5OKZ - chains e and f of the 10 polymer chains in the assembly; structure by X-ray diffraction, 3.20 A resolution.

Chain e:
Protein: Exosome complex component RRP45
From: Saccharomyces cerevisiae (strain ATCC 204508 / S288c)
Reference sequence: Q05636 (RRP45_YEAST); residues 1-305 here = UniProt positions 1-305
Sequence (305 residues; each row starts with the number of its first residue):
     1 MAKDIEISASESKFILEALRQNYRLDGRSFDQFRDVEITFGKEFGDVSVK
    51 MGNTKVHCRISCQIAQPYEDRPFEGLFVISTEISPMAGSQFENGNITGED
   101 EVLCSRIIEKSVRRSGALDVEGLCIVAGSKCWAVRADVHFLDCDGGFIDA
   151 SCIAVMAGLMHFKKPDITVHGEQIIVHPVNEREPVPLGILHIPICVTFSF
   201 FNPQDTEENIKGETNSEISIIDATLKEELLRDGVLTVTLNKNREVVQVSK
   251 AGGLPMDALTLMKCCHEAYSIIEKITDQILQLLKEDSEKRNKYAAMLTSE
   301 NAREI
Disordered / not traced: 1-2, 298-305

Chain f:
Protein: Exosome complex component SKI6
From: Saccharomyces cerevisiae (strain ATCC 204508 / S288c)
Reference sequence: P46948 (RRP41_YEAST); residue numbers follow UniProt; this construct covers 1-246
Sequence (249 residues; each row starts with the number of its first residue; numbers below 1 keep their minus sign (Gly-2 is residue -2)):
    -2 GPHMSRLEIYSPEGLRLDGRRWNELRRFESSINTHPHAADGSSYMEQGNN
    48 KIITLVKGPKEPRLKSQMDTSKALLNVSVNITKFSKFERSKSSHKNERRV
    98 LEIQTSLVRMFEKNVMLNIYPRTVIDIEIHVLEQDGGIMGSLINGITLAL
   148 IDAGISMFDYISGISVGLYDTTPLLDTNSLEENAMSTVTLGVVGKSEKLS
   198 LLLVEDKIPLDRLENVLAIGIAGAHRVRDLMDEELRKHAQKRVSNASAR
Disordered / not traced: -2 to 2, 84, 90-93, 245-246
Differences from the reference sequence: expression tag (-2 to 0)
Swiss-Prot annotation at these positions:
  - mutagenesis: Lys62 to Ser63 (Impairs RNA-binding (at the proposed ring entry site)), Arg95 to Arg96 (Impairs RNA-binding (at the proposed ring exit site))

Chain e / chain f interface:
Contacting residue pairs (77; chain e residue first):
  Thr97(e) - Leu98(f)
  Glu99(e) - Arg106(f)  salt bridge
  Asp100(e) - Arg106(f)  salt bridge
  Val102(e) - Arg95(f)
  Val102(e) - Leu98(f)  hydrophobic
  Val102(e) - Glu99(f)
  Leu103(e) - Glu99(f)
  Leu103(e) - Thr102(f)
  Leu103(e) - Ser103(f)
  Leu103(e) - Arg106(f)
  Ser105(e) - Arg95(f)  hydrogen bond
  Arg106(e) - Arg95(f)
  Arg106(e) - Arg96(f)
  Arg106(e) - Glu99(f)  salt bridge
  Glu109(e) - Arg95(f)
  Lys110(e) - Glu99(f)  salt bridge
  Lys110(e) - Glu202(f)  salt bridge
  Arg114(e) - Arg96(f)
  Arg114(e) - Glu202(f)  salt bridge
  Arg114(e) - Asp203(f)  salt bridge
  Ser115(e) - Lys204(f)
  His191(e) - Lys204(f)  hydrogen bond
  Thr206(e) - Phe155(f)
  Glu207(e) - Phe155(f)
  Asn209(e) - Lys195(f)
  Lys211(e) - Asp156(f)  salt bridge
  Asn215(e) - Lys195(f)  hydrogen bond
  Glu217(e) - Lys195(f)  salt bridge
  Asp232(e) - Lys110(f)  salt bridge
  Leu239(e) - Leu207(f)  hydrophobic
  Arg243(e) - Pro206(f)
  Arg243(e) - Leu207(f)  hydrogen bond (backbone-backbone)
  Arg243(e) - Asp208(f)  salt bridge
  Glu244(e) - Lys204(f)
  Glu244(e) - Ile205(f)
  Val245(e) - Asp203(f)
  Val245(e) - Lys204(f)
  Val245(e) - Ile205(f)  hydrogen bond (backbone-backbone)
  Val245(e) - Leu207(f)  hydrophobic
  Val245(e) - Leu210(f)  hydrophobic
  Val246(e) - Asp203(f)
  Val246(e) - Lys204(f)
  Gln247(e) - Val201(f)
  Val248(e) - Leu199(f)
  Val248(e) - Leu200(f)
  Val248(e) - Val201(f)  hydrogen bond (backbone-backbone)
  Ser249(e) - Leu199(f)
  Lys250(e) - Leu196(f)  hydrogen bond (side chain-backbone)
  Lys250(e) - Ser197(f)  hydrogen bond (side chain-backbone)
  Lys250(e) - Leu198(f)
  Lys250(e) - Leu199(f)  hydrogen bond (backbone-backbone)
  Ala251(e) - Ser103(f)
  Ala251(e) - Arg106(f)
  Ala251(e) - Leu198(f)  hydrophobic
  Gly252(e) - Arg106(f)
  Gly252(e) - Met107(f)
  Gly252(e) - Ser197(f)  hydrogen bond (backbone-backbone)
  Gly253(e) - Arg106(f)  hydrogen bond (backbone-backbone)
  Gly253(e) - Lys110(f)
  Pro255(e) - Val190(f)  hydrophobic
  Pro255(e) - Lys195(f)
  Pro255(e) - Leu196(f)
  Met256(e) - Glu194(f)
  Met256(e) - Lys195(f)
  Met256(e) - Leu196(f)  hydrogen bond (backbone-backbone)
  Asp257(e) - Glu194(f)
  Asp257(e) - Lys195(f)
  Ala258(e) - Glu194(f)  hydrogen bond (backbone-backbone)
  Ala258(e) - Leu196(f)  hydrophobic
  Ala258(e) - Ile218(f)  hydrophobic
  Leu261(e) - Leu196(f)  hydrophobic
  Leu261(e) - Leu199(f)  hydrophobic
  Met262(e) - Leu210(f)  hydrophobic
  Met262(e) - Glu211(f)
  Met262(e) - Leu214(f)  hydrophobic
  Cys265(e) - Leu207(f)  hydrophobic
  His266(e) - Leu207(f)
Also at the interface, not in a pair above, chain e (42 interface residues in all): Ile210, Leu254, Tyr269
Also at the interface, not in a pair above, chain f (32 interface residues in all): Val105

Summary:
Chain e and chain f form an interface of 42 and 32 residues respectively, with 13 hydrogen bonds and 11 salt
bridges. Among the polar pairs are Glu99(e)-Arg106(f), Asp100(e)-Arg106(f) and Arg106(e)-Glu99(f). Curated
annotation (UniProt) lists 4 mutagenesis sites on chain f.
Here chain e is Exosome complex component RRP45 and chain f is Exosome complex component SKI6, both from
Saccharomyces cerevisiae (strain ATCC 204508 / S288c). Entry 5OKZ (Crystal Strucrure of the Mpp6 Exosome
complex) was determined by X-ray diffraction.
